PDB entry 7UJJ | electron microscopy, 6.50 A resolution (low resolution: residue-level contacts below are approximate; hydrogen-bond / salt-bridge calls are withheld) | chains G and F of the 7 polymer chains in the assembly

Chain G:
Name: DARPin
Organism: Synthetic construct
Notes: antibody fragment or engineered binder
Chain sequence (185 residues; row label = number of the first residue in the row):
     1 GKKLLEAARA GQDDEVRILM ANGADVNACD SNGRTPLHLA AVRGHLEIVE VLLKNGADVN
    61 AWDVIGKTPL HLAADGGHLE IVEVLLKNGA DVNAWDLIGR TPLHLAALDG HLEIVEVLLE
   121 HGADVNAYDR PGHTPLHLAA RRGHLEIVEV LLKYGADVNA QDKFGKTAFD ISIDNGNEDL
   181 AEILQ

Chain F:
Name: Shiga-like toxin 2 subunit B
Organism: Escherichia phage 933W
Reference sequence: P09386 (STXB_BP933); residues 1-70 here correspond to UniProt positions 20-89 (UniProt number = residue number + 19)
Chain sequence (70 residues; numbered 1 to 70; the number before each row is that of its first residue):
     1 ADCAKGKIEF SKYNEDDTFT VKVDGKEYWT SRWNLQPLLQ SAQLTGMTVT IKSSTCESGS
    61 GFAEVQFNND
Disulfides: Cys3-Cys56
Metal / ion sites: Na+: Ser53, Thr55, Ser60, Gly61

Chain G / chain F interface:
Contacting residue pairs (23; chain G residue first):
  Arg141(G) - Arg32(F)
  Arg142(G) - Arg32(F)
  Gly143(G) - Ser54(F)
  Leu145(G) - Ser54(F)
  Ile173(G) - Trp29(F)
  Asp174(G) - Ser31(F)
  Asn175(G) - Trp29(F)
  Asn175(G) - Ser31(F)
  Asn175(G) - Arg32(F)
  Asn175(G) - Gly61(F)
  Asn175(G) - Phe62(F)
  Asn175(G) - Ala63(F)
  Gly176(G) - Trp29(F)
  Gly176(G) - Ser60(F)
  Gly176(G) - Gly61(F)
  Gly176(G) - Phe62(F)
  Asn177(G) - Gly61(F)
  Asn177(G) - Phe62(F)
  Glu178(G) - Thr55(F)
  Glu178(G) - Ser60(F)
  Asp179(G) - Ser54(F)
  Asp179(G) - Thr55(F)
  Leu180(G) - Ser54(F)
Interface residues without a listed pair, chain F (11 interface residues in all): Ser53, Glu64

In short:
Chain G and chain F form an interface of 12 and 11 residues respectively. The Na+ site is built by Ser53(F),
Thr55(F), Ser60(F) and Gly61(F).
Here chain G is DARPin (Synthetic construct) and chain F is Shiga-like toxin 2 subunit B (Escherichia phage
933W). Entry 7UJJ (Stx2a and DARPin complex) was determined by electron microscopy.
